Entry 7CG0 (electron microscopy, 3.20 A resolution); this record covers chains g and p of the 21 polymer chains in the assembly.

Chain g (and p):
Protein: Flagellar basal-body rod protein FlgC
Source organism: Salmonella typhimurium (strain LT2 / SGSC1412 / ATCC 700720)
Notes: chain p of this document is another copy of the same molecule, construct and numbering; everything in this record applies to it too
UniProt: P0A1I7 (FLGC_SALTY); residue numbers follow UniProt; this construct covers 1-134
Sequence (134 residues; numbered 1 to 134; the number before each row is that of its first residue):
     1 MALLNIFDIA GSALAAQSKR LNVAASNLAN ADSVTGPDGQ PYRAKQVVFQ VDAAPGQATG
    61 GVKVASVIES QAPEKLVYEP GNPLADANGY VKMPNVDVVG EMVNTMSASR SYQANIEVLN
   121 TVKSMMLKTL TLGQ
Disordered / not traced: 1, 55-57 (chain p: 1, 55-57, 134)

How chain g and chain p interact:
Residue-residue contacts - 28 pairs, chain g then chain p:
  Leu3(g) with Ser18(p)
  Asn5(g) with Asn22(p)
  Ile6(g) with Ala25(p), hydrophobic
  Ile9(g) with Asn22(p)
  Val48(g) with Thr35(p)
  Phe49(g) with Ser33(p); Val34(p); Thr35(p)
  Gln50(g) with Thr35(p)
  Val51(g) with Asn30(p); Ser33(p); Pro37(p); Tyr42(p), hydrophobic
  Ala58(g) with Lys45(p)
  Thr59(g) with Asn22(p); Ser26(p); Lys45(p)
  Gly60(g) with Ser26(p); Asn30(p), hydrogen bond (backbone-side chain)
  Val62(g) with Asn30(p)
  Ser107(g) with Asp32(p), hydrogen bond
  Asn115(g) with Ala29(p)
  Met125(g) with Leu21(p), hydrophobic; Tyr112(p), hydrophobic
  Lys128(g) with Ile116(p)
  Thr129(g) with Tyr112(p), hydrogen bond
  Thr131(g) with Asn120(p)
  Leu132(g) with Asn120(p)
Also at the interface, not in a pair above, chain g (26 interface residues in all): Ala13, Ala53, Gly61, Val118, Thr121, Val122, Gln134
Also at the interface, not in a pair above, chain p (22 interface residues in all): Leu28, Gly36, Ser109, Gln113, Lys123

Summary:
26 residues of chain g and 22 residues of chain p are in contact, with 3 hydrogen bonds. Among the polar pairs
are Gly60(g)-Asn30(p), Ser107(g)-Asp32(p) and Thr129(g)-Tyr112(p).
Chain g and chain p are both Flagellar basal-body rod protein FlgC (Salmonella typhimurium (strain LT2 /
SGSC1412 / ATCC 700720)); the structure, Cryo-EM structure of the flagellar proximal rod with FliF peptides
from Salmonella, was determined by electron microscopy (same publication as 7CBL, 7CBM, 7CG4, 7CGO, 7E80, 7E81
and 7E82).
